Entry 4Z0J (X-ray diffraction, 2.07 A resolution); this record covers chains A and B.

# Chain A (and B)
Protein: Triosephosphate isomerase
Organism: Plasmodium falciparum
Notes: EC 5.3.1.1; chain B of this document is another copy of the same molecule, construct and numbering; everything in this record applies to it too
Reference sequence: Q07412 (TPIS_PLAFA); residue numbers follow UniProt; this construct covers 1-248
Sequence (248 residues; row label = number of the first residue in the row):
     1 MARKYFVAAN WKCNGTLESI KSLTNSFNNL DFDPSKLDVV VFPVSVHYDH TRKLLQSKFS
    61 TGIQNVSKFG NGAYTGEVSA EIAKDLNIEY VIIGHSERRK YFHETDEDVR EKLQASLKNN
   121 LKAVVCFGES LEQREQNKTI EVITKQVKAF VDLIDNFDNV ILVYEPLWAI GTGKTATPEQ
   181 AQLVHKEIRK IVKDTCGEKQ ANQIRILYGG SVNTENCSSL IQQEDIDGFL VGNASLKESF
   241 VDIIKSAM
Disordered / not traced: 1, 171-173 (chain B: 1)
Construct notes: engineered mutation Ala-73 (Ser in Q07412), Ser-96 (Phe in Q07412), Val-163 (Ala in Q07412)
UniProt features mapped onto this chain:
  - active site: His-95 (Electrophile), Glu-165 (Proton acceptor)
  - binding site (D-glyceraldehyde 3-phosphate): Asn-10, Lys-12, Gly-171, Leu-230, Gly-232, Asn-233
  - mutagenesis: Leu-167 (L167V: 3-fold decrease in substrate affinity; when associated with S-96)
From the paper describing this entry:
  - mutagenesis - S73A/F96S, F96S/L167V: decreased catalytic activity
  - catalytic residues: Lys-12, His-95, Glu-97, Glu-165 (citing earlier work)

# Interface between chain A and chain B
Residue-residue contacts - 78 pairs, chain A then chain B:
  Asn-10(A) / Thr-75(B)  hydrogen bond
  Lys-12(A) / Gly-72(B)
  Lys-12(A) / Ala-73(B)
  Lys-12(A) / Thr-75(B)
  Cys-13(A) / Asn-71(B)  hydrogen bond (backbone-side chain)
  Cys-13(A) / Gly-72(B)  hydrogen bond (backbone-backbone)
  Cys-13(A) / Tyr-74(B)
  Cys-13(A) / Glu-77(B)  hydrogen bond (side chain-backbone)
  Cys-13(A) / Ser-79(B)  hydrogen bond (side chain-backbone)
  Cys-13(A) / Ile-82(B)  hydrophobic
  Asn-14(A) / Gly-72(B)  hydrogen bond (side chain-backbone)
  Gly-15(A) / Ile-82(B)
  Thr-16(A) / Asp-85(B)
  Leu-17(A) / Asp-85(B)  hydrogen bond (backbone-side chain)
  Leu-17(A) / Leu-86(B)  hydrophobic
  Val-44(A) / Glu-77(B)
  Val-44(A) / Val-78(B)  hydrophobic
  Val-44(A) / Ile-82(B)  hydrophobic
  Ser-45(A) / Ser-45(B)  hydrogen bond
  Ser-45(A) / Val-78(B)
  Val-46(A) / Ser-45(B)
  Val-46(A) / Asp-49(B)
  Val-46(A) / Ile-82(B)  hydrophobic
  Val-46(A) / Leu-86(B)  hydrophobic
  His-47(A) / Ile-82(B)
  His-47(A) / Leu-86(B)
  Asp-49(A) / Asp-49(B)
  Gln-64(A) / Thr-75(B)
  Gln-64(A) / Gly-76(B)  hydrogen bond (side chain-backbone)
  Phe-69(A) / Tyr-101(B)  hydrophobic
  Asn-71(A) / Cys-13(B)
  Gly-72(A) / Lys-12(B)
  Gly-72(A) / Cys-13(B)  hydrogen bond (backbone-backbone)
  Gly-72(A) / Asn-14(B)  hydrogen bond (backbone-side chain)
  Ala-73(A) / Lys-12(B)
  Ala-73(A) / Glu-97(B)
  Ala-73(A) / Tyr-101(B)
  Tyr-74(A) / Cys-13(B)
  Tyr-74(A) / Glu-97(B)  hydrogen bond (backbone-side chain)
  Tyr-74(A) / Tyr-101(B)  hydrophobic
  Thr-75(A) / Asn-10(B)  hydrogen bond
  Thr-75(A) / Lys-12(B)
  Thr-75(A) / Gln-64(B)
  Thr-75(A) / His-95(B)  hydrogen bond
  Thr-75(A) / Glu-97(B)  hydrogen bond
  Thr-75(A) / Arg-98(B)  hydrogen bond (backbone-side chain)
  Gly-76(A) / Gln-64(B)  hydrogen bond (backbone-side chain)
  Gly-76(A) / Arg-98(B)
  Glu-77(A) / Cys-13(B)  hydrogen bond (backbone-side chain)
  Glu-77(A) / Val-44(B)
  Glu-77(A) / Arg-98(B)  salt bridge
  Glu-77(A) / Phe-102(B)
  Val-78(A) / Val-44(B)  hydrophobic
  Val-78(A) / Ser-45(B)
  Val-78(A) / Val-46(B)  hydrophobic
  Ser-79(A) / Cys-13(B)  hydrogen bond (backbone-side chain)
  Ile-82(A) / Asn-14(B)
  Ile-82(A) / Gly-15(B)
  Ile-82(A) / Val-44(B)  hydrophobic
  Ile-82(A) / Val-46(B)  hydrophobic
  Ile-82(A) / His-47(B)
  Asp-85(A) / Thr-16(B)
  Asp-85(A) / Leu-17(B)  hydrogen bond (side chain-backbone)
  Leu-86(A) / Leu-17(B)  hydrophobic
  Leu-86(A) / Val-46(B)  hydrophobic
  Leu-86(A) / His-47(B)
  His-95(A) / Thr-75(B)  hydrogen bond
  Glu-97(A) / Ala-73(B)
  Glu-97(A) / Tyr-74(B)  hydrogen bond (side chain-backbone)
  Glu-97(A) / Thr-75(B)  hydrogen bond
  Arg-98(A) / Thr-75(B)  hydrogen bond (side chain-backbone)
  Arg-98(A) / Gly-76(B)
  Arg-98(A) / Glu-77(B)  salt bridge
  Tyr-101(A) / Phe-69(B)  hydrophobic
  Tyr-101(A) / Ala-73(B)
  Tyr-101(A) / Tyr-74(B)  hydrophobic
  Phe-102(A) / Phe-69(B)  hydrophobic
  Phe-102(A) / Glu-77(B)
Also at the interface, not in a pair above, chain A (37 interface residues in all): His-50, Ile-63, Asn-65, Lys-68, Gly-70, Ile-88
Also at the interface, not in a pair above, chain B (36 interface residues in all): His-50, Ile-63, Asn-65, Gly-70, Ile-88

# Overview
37 residues of chain A face 36 of chain B across their interface; the contacts include 24 hydrogen bonds and 2
salt bridges. Polar contacts include Glu-77(A)/Arg-98(B), Asn-10(A)/Thr-75(B) and Cys-13(A)/Asn-71(B). From
the paper: catalytic residues Lys-12(A), His-95(A) and Glu-97(A) among others; S73A/F96S and F96S/L167V of
chain A reduce catalytic activity.
Both chains are Triosephosphate isomerase (Plasmodium falciparum). Entry 4Z0J (F96S/S73A Double mutant of
Plasmodium Falciparum Triosephosphate Isomerase) was determined by X-ray diffraction together with 4YMZ, 4X22,
4YWI, 4YXG and 4Z0S from the same study.
